Entry 9IAP (X-ray diffraction, 1.18 A resolution); this record covers chain A.

== Chain A ==
Molecule: GTPase KRas
Organism: Homo sapiens
Notes: EC 3.6.5.2
Reference sequence: P01116 (RASK_HUMAN); numbering as in UniProt (aligned over 1-164)
Amino-acid sequence (170 residues; row label = number of the first residue in the row; numbering starts at 0):
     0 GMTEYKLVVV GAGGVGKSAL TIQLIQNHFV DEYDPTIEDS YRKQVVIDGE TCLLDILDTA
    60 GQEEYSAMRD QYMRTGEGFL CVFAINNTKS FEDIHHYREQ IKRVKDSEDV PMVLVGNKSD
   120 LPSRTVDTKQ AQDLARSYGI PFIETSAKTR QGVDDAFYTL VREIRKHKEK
Not modelled in the structure: 168-169
Differences from the reference sequence: expression tag (0, 165-169); engineered mutation Ser118 (Cys in P01116), Gly151 (Arg in P01116), Asp153 (Glu in P01116)
Metal / ion sites: Mg2+: Ser17 (together with GDP)
Residues lining bound ligands:
  - A1I1P ((4S)-2-azanyl-4-methyl-4-[3-(3-piperazin-1-ylphenyl)-1,2,4-oxadiazol-5-yl]-6,7-dihydro-5H-1-benzothiophene-3-carbonitrile): Val9, Gly60, Gln61, Glu62, Glu63, Tyr64, Arg68, Asp69, Met72, Phe78, Lys88, Asp92, His95, Tyr96, Gln99, Ile100, Arg102, Val103
  - GDP (guanosine-5'-diphosphate): Ala11, Gly12, Gly13, Val14, Gly15, Lys16, Ser17, Ala18, Phe28, Asp30, Tyr32, Asn116, Lys117, Asp119, Leu120, Ser145, Ala146, Lys147
UniProt features mapped onto this chain:
  - motif: Tyr32 to Tyr40 (Effector region)
  - binding site (GTP): Gly10 to Ala18, Val29 to Thr35, Ala59, Gly60, Asn116, Lys117, Asp119
  - modified residue: Met1 (N-acetylmethionine), Thr2 (N-acetylthreonine), Lys104 (N6-acetyllysine)
  - glycosylation: Thr35 (Microbial infection: O-linked (Glc) threonine)
  - natural variant: Lys5 (K5E: In NS3; K5N: In GASC), Gly10 (G10GG: In AML), Gly12 (G12A: In colorectal cancer samples; G12C: In lung carcinoma; G12D: In GASC, JMML and SFM; G12R: In lung cancer and bladder cancer; G12S: In GASC and JMML; G12V: In GASC), Gly13 (G13D: In GASC, JMML and OES; G13R: In pylocytic astrocytoma), Val14 (V14I: In NS3), Leu19 (L19F: In OES), Gln22 (Q22E: In CFC2; Q22R: In NS3), Pro34 (P34L: In NS3; P34Q: In NS3; P34R: In CFC2), Ile36 (I36M: In NS3), Thr58 (T58I: In NS3), Ala59 (A59T: In GASC), Gly60 (G60R: In CFC2; G60S: In NS3), 5 further natural variant entries in UniProt
  - mutagenesis: Asp38 (D38A: Decreased interaction with MAPKAP1/SIN1), Tyr40 (Y40A: Decreased interaction with MAPKAP1/SIN1), Gln61 (Q61L: Promotes GTP binding)

== In short ==
Bound to chain A: GDP and compound A1I1P. Curated annotation (UniProt) lists 21 GTP-binding residues and 3
mutagenesis sites.
Chain A is GTPase KRas (Homo sapiens); the structure, Structure of 1 in complex with GDP-KRAS, was determined
by X-ray diffraction together with 9IAW, 9IAY, 9IB4 and 9IB5 from the same study.
